1Z88 - chains A and B of the 4 polymer chains in the assembly; structure by X-ray diffraction, 2.10 A resolution.

# Chain A (and B)
Protein: AphA protein
Source organism: Salmonella typhimurium
Notes: EC 3.1.3.2; chain B of this document is another copy of the same molecule, construct and numbering; everything in this record applies to it too
UniProt: P58683 (APHA_SALTY); residues 1-214 here correspond to UniProt positions 24-237 (UniProt number = residue number + 23)
Chain sequence (214 residues; numbered 1 to 214; the number before each row is that of its first residue):
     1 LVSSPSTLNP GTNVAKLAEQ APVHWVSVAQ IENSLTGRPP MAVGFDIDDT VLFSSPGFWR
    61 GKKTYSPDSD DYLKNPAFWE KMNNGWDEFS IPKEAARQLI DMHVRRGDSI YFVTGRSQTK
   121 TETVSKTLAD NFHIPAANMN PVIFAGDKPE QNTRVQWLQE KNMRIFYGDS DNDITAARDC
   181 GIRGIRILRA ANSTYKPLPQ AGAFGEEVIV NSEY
Disordered / not traced: 1-6 (chain B: 1-5)
Differences from the reference sequence: engineered mutation Arg-154 (Lys177 in P58683)
Metal / ion sites: Mg2+: Asp-46, Asp-48, Asp-169
Curated features (UniProtKB/Swiss-Prot):
  - active site: Asp-46 (Nucleophile), Asp-48 (Proton donor)
  - binding site (Mg(2+)): Asp-46, Asp-48, Asp-169
  - binding site (substrate): Thr-114, Gly-115

# Interface between chain A and chain B
Pairs across the interface - 50 pairs, chain A then chain B:
  Leu-8(A) / Ala-29(B)
  Leu-8(A) / Gln-30(B)  hydrogen bond (backbone-side chain)
  Leu-8(A) / Asn-33(B)
  Asn-9(A) / Gln-30(B)  hydrogen bond
  Val-14(A) / Ala-18(B)  hydrophobic
  Leu-17(A) / Leu-17(B)
  Leu-17(A) / Gln-20(B)
  Ala-18(A) / Val-14(B)  hydrophobic
  Gln-20(A) / Leu-17(B)
  Ala-29(A) / Leu-8(B)
  Gln-30(A) / Leu-8(B)  hydrogen bond (side chain-backbone)
  Gln-30(A) / Asn-9(B)  hydrogen bond
  Asn-33(A) / Leu-8(B)
  Phe-53(A) / Phe-53(B)  hydrophobic
  Phe-53(A) / Ile-91(B)  hydrophobic
  Phe-53(A) / Asn-192(B)
  Ser-55(A) / Ile-91(B)
  Pro-56(A) / Pro-56(B)  hydrophobic
  Pro-56(A) / Phe-89(B)
  Pro-56(A) / Ile-91(B)
  Trp-59(A) / Glu-88(B)
  Trp-59(A) / Ser-90(B)  hydrogen bond (side chain-backbone)
  Trp-59(A) / Pro-92(B)
  Trp-59(A) / Asn-131(B)
  Arg-60(A) / Glu-88(B)
  Arg-60(A) / Phe-89(B)
  Lys-63(A) / Asn-131(B)
  Trp-86(A) / Phe-89(B)
  Glu-88(A) / Trp-59(B)
  Glu-88(A) / Arg-60(B)
  Phe-89(A) / Pro-56(B)
  Phe-89(A) / Gly-57(B)
  Phe-89(A) / Arg-60(B)
  Phe-89(A) / Trp-86(B)
  Phe-89(A) / Phe-89(B)  hydrophobic
  Ser-90(A) / Trp-59(B)  hydrogen bond (backbone-side chain)
  Ile-91(A) / Phe-53(B)  hydrophobic
  Ile-91(A) / Ser-55(B)
  Ile-91(A) / Pro-56(B)
  Pro-92(A) / Trp-59(B)
  Asn-131(A) / Trp-59(B)
  Asn-131(A) / Lys-63(B)  hydrogen bond
  Ala-190(A) / Asn-192(B)
  Ala-191(A) / Tyr-214(B)  hydrophobic
  Asn-192(A) / Phe-53(B)
  Asn-192(A) / Ala-190(B)
  Asn-192(A) / Asn-192(B)  hydrogen bond
  Asn-192(A) / Tyr-214(B)
  Tyr-214(A) / Ala-191(B)
  Tyr-214(A) / Asn-192(B)
Also at the interface, not in a pair above, chain A (28 interface residues in all): Gly-57, Thr-194
Also at the interface, not in a pair above, chain B (29 interface residues in all): Thr-194, Lys-196

# Overview
28 residues of chain A face 29 of chain B across their interface; the contacts include 8 hydrogen bonds. Among
the polar pairs are Leu-8(A)/Gln-30(B), Asn-9(A)/Gln-30(B) and Trp-59(A)/Ser-90(B).
Both chains are AphA protein (Salmonella typhimurium). Entry 1Z88 (Crystal structure of Lys154Arg mutant of
mature AphA of S. typhimurium) was determined by X-ray diffraction together with 2AUT and 1Z5G from the same
study.
